Entry 9CTS (electron microscopy, 2.45 A resolution); this record covers chains B and E of the 5 polymer chains in the assembly.

# Chain B (and E)
Protein: Bestrophin-1
From: Homo sapiens
Notes: chain E of this document is another copy of the same molecule, construct and numbering; everything in this record applies to it too
UniProt: O76090 (BEST1_HUMAN); residues 2-585 here = UniProt positions 2-585
Amino-acid sequence (584 residues; numbered 2 to 585; the number before each row is that of its first residue):
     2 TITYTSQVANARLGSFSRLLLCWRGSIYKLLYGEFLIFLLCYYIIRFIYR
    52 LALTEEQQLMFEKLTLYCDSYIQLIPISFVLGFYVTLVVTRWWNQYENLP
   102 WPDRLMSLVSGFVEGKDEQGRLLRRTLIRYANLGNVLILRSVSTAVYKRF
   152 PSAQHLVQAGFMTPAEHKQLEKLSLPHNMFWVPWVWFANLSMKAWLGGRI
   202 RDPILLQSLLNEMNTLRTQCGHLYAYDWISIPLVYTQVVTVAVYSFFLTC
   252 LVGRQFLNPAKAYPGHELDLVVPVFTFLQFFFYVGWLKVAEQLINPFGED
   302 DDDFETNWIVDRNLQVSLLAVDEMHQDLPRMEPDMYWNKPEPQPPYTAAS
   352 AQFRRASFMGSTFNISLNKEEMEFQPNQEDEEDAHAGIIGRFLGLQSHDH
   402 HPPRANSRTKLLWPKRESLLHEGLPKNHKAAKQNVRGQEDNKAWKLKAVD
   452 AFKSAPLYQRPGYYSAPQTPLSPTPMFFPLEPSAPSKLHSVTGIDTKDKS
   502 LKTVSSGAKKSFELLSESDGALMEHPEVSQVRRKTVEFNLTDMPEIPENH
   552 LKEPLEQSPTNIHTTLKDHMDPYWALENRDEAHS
Not modelled in the structure: 378-585
Curated features (UniProtKB/Swiss-Prot):
  - region: Pro346 to Gln379 (Auto-inhibitory segment)
  - binding site (Ca(2+)): Ala10, Gln293, Asn296, Asp301, Asp304
  - natural variant: Ile3 (I3T: In VMD2), Thr6 (T6P: In VMD2; T6R: In VMD2), Val9 (V9A: In VMD2; V9M: In VMD2), Ala10 (A10T: In VMD2; A10V: In VMD2), Asn11 (N11I: In VMD2), Arg13 (R13H: In VMD2), Ser16 (S16F: In VMD2), Phe17 (F17C: In VMD2), Leu21 (L21V: In VMD2), Trp24 (W24C: In VMD2), Arg25 (R25Q: In VMD2; R25W: In VMD2), Gly26 (G26R: In VMD2), 77 further natural variant entries in UniProt
  - mutagenesis: Cys23 (C23A: Impairs inactivation of ligand-gated anion channel activity by sulfhydryl-reactive agents; when associated with A-42; A-69; A-221 and A-251), Cys42 (C42A: Impairs inactivation of ligand-gated anion channel activity by sulfhydryl-reactive agents; when associated with A-23; A-69; A-221 and A-251), Cys69 (C69A: Impairs inactivation of ligand-gated anion channel activity by sulfhydryl-reactive agents; when associated with A-23; A-42; A-221 and A-251), Cys221 (C221A: Impairs inactivation of ligand-gated anion channel activity by sulfhydryl-reactive agents; when associated with A-23; A-42; A-69 and A-251), Cys251 (C251A: Impairs inactivation of ligand-gated anion channel activity by sulfhydryl-reactive agents; when associated with A-23; A-42; A-69 and A-221)
Metal / ion sites: Ca2+ site 1: Ala10 (shared with 4 residues of chain A); Ca2+ site 2: Gln293, Asn296, Asp301, Asp304 (shared with 1 residue of chain C)
Residues lining bound ligands: gamma-amino-butanoic acid (ABU): Asp70, Arg255, Gln256, Phe257, His267, Pro274, Val275, Phe276, Thr277

# Chain B / chain E interface
Contacting residue pairs (31; chain B residue first):
  Glu342(B) - Leu176(E)
  Glu342(B) - Pro177(E)
  Ser358(B) - Pro177(E)  hydrogen bond (side chain-backbone)
  Ser358(B) - His178(E)  hydrogen bond
  Phe359(B) - Tyr225(E)  hydrogen bond (backbone-side chain)
  Phe359(B) - Asp228(E)
  Phe359(B) - Trp229(E)
  Met360(B) - His178(E)
  Met360(B) - Asn179(E)
  Gly361(B) - Ser142(E)
  Gly361(B) - Asp228(E)
  Ser362(B) - Ser142(E)  hydrogen bond (backbone-backbone)
  Ser362(B) - Val143(E)
  Ser362(B) - Asp228(E)  hydrogen bond
  Thr363(B) - Arg141(E)  hydrogen bond (side chain-backbone)
  Thr363(B) - Ser142(E)  hydrogen bond (side chain-backbone)
  Thr363(B) - Val143(E)
  Thr363(B) - Ser144(E)
  Thr363(B) - Thr145(E)
  Thr363(B) - Tyr148(E)
  Phe364(B) - Tyr148(E)
  Ile366(B) - Thr145(E)
  Ile366(B) - Tyr148(E)
  Leu368(B) - Lys149(E)
  Leu368(B) - Pro152(E)  hydrophobic
  Met373(B) - Pro152(E)  hydrophobic
  Met373(B) - His156(E)  hydrogen bond (backbone-side chain)
  Phe375(B) - Arg150(E)
  Phe375(B) - Phe151(E)  hydrophobic
  Phe375(B) - His156(E)
  Phe375(B) - Gln159(E)
Also at the interface, not in a pair above, chain E (20 interface residues in all): Ala160

# Overview
12 residues of chain B and 20 residues of chain E are in contact; the contacts include 8 hydrogen bonds. Polar
pairs include Ser358(B)-Pro177(E), Ser358(B)-His178(E) and Phe359(B)-Tyr225(E). Ligands of chain B:
gamma-amino-butanoic acid. UniProt lists 5 Ca2+-binding residues and 5 mutagenesis sites on chain B.
Chain B and chain E are both Bestrophin-1 (Homo sapiens); the structure, Best1 + GABA intermediate state 2,
was determined by electron microscopy, deposited together with 9CTQ, 9CTR and 9CTT.
